PDB entry 5TRE | electron microscopy, 15.60 A resolution (very low resolution: no residue pairs are listed; an interface is given only as per-side residue counts) | chains x and X of the 48 polymer chains in the assembly

Chain x:
Protein: Iron sulfur cluster assembly protein 1, mitochondrial
Source organism: Saccharomyces cerevisiae
UniProt: Q03020 (ISU1_YEAST); numbering as in UniProt (aligned over 28-165)
Chain sequence (142 residues; each row starts with the number of its first residue):
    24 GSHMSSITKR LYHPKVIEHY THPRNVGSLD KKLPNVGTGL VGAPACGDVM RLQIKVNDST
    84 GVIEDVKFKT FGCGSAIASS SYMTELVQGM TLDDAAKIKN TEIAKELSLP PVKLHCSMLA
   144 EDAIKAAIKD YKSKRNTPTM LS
Differences from the reference sequence: expression tag (24-27)
UniProt features mapped onto this chain:
  - region: Leu132 to Lys136 (SSQ1 binding region)
  - mutagenesis: Leu63 (L63S: In ISU1(LVF/SSS); no growth and abolishes interaction with both JAC1 and NFS1; when associated with S-72 and S-94), Cys69 (C69A: Fails to complement an isu1 deletion mutation), Val72 (V72S: In ISU1(LVF/SSS); no growth and abolishes interaction with both JAC1 and NFS1; when associated with S-63 and S-94), Phe94 (F94S: In ISU1(LVF/SSS); no growth and abolishes interaction with both JAC1 and NFS1; when associated with S-63 and S-72), Cys96 (C96A: Fails to complement an isu1 deletion mutation), Leu132 (L132A: No growth), Pro133 (P133A: Wild-type growth), Pro134 to Lys136 (No growth; no interaction with frataxin and SSQ1), Pro134 (P134A: Slow growth; no interaction with SSQ1), Val135 (V135A: Wild-type growth; no interaction with SSQ1), Lys136 (K136A: No growth; no interaction with SSQ1), Cys139 (C139A: Fails to complement an isu1 deletion mutation), 1 further mutagenesis entry in UniProt

Chain X:
Protein: Frataxin homolog, mitochondrial
Source organism: Saccharomyces cerevisiae
Notes: EC 1.16.3.1
UniProt: Q07540 (FRDA_YEAST); residues 52-172 here = UniProt positions 52-172
Chain sequence (121 residues; row label = number of the first residue in the row):
    52 VESSTDGQVV PQEVLNLPLE KAHEEADDYL DHLLDSLEEL SEAHPDCIPD VELSHGVMTL
   112 EIPAFGTYVI NKQPPNKQIW LASPLSGPNR FDLLNGEWVS LRNGTKLTDI LTEEVEKAIS
   172 K
Differences from the reference sequence: conflict Ala73 (Tyr in Q07540)
UniProt features mapped onto this chain:
  - mutagenesis: Asp79 (D79A: Nearly abolishes ferroxidase activity, slows down oligomerization, impairs resistance to iron-catalyzed oxidative stress, no effect on Fe(2+) delivery and cell growth; when associated with A-82), Asp82 (D82A: Nearly abolishes ferroxidase activity, slows down oligomerization, impairs resistance to iron-catalyzed oxidative stress, no effect on Fe(2+) delivery and cell growth; when associated with A-79), Glu93 (E93A: Impairs oligomerization and iron mineralization; E93A: Impairs resistance to iron-catalyzed oxidative stress, no effect on Fe(2+) delivery and cell growth; when associated with A-97 and A-103), Asp97 (D97A: Impairs resistance to iron-catalyzed oxidative stress, no effect on Fe(2+) delivery and cell growth; when associated with A-93 and A-103), Glu103 (E103A: Impairs resistance to iron-catalyzed oxidative stress, no effect on Fe(2+) delivery and cell growth; when associated with A-93 and A-97), Asn122 to Gln124 (Impairs cell growth, lowers activity of mitochondrial iron-sulfur cluster-containing enzymes, no effect on iron binding and oligomerization), Gln129 (Q129A: Impairs cell growth and lowers aconitase activity), Ile130 (I130A: Impairs cell growth and lowers aconitase activity), Trp131 (W131A: Impairs cell growth, lowers aconitase activity and strongly decreases interaction with ISU1; W131F: Lowers aconitase activity and no effexct on interaction with ISU1), Arg141 (R141A: Impairs cell growth and lowers aconitase activity)

Chain x / chain X interface:
At this resolution (16 A) residue pairs are not listed: 29 residues of chain x and 25 of chain X lie at the interface.

In short:
The interface between chain x and chain X involves 29 residues on one side and 25 on the other. UniProt lists
12 mutagenesis sites on chain x; 12 mutagenesis sites on chain X.
Here chain x is Iron sulfur cluster assembly protein 1, mitochondrial and chain X is Frataxin homolog,
mitochondrial, both from Saccharomyces cerevisiae. Entry 5TRE (Zinc and the Iron Donor Frataxin Regulate
Oligomerization of the Scaffold Protein to Form New Fe-S ...) was determined by electron microscopy.
